4EBZ - chain A; structure by X-ray diffraction, 1.79 A resolution.

== Chain A ==
Protein: Chitin elicitor receptor kinase 1
Organism: Arabidopsis thaliana
Reference sequence: A8R7E6 (A8R7E6_ARATH); residues 25-230 here = UniProt positions 25-230
Sequence (212 residues; numbered 25 to 236; the number before each row is that of its first residue):
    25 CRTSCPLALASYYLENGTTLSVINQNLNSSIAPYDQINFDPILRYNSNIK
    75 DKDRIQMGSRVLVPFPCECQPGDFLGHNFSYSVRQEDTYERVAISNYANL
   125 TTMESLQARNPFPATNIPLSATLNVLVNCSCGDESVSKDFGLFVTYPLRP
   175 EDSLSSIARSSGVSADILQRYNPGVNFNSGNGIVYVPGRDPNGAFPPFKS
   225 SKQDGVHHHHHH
Unresolved in the structure: 225-236
Sequence notes: expression tag (231-236)
Cystine bridges: C25-C93, C29-C155, C91-C153
Glycans and other covalent adducts: N-acetylglucosamine (NAG) linked to N52, N102, N123, N152
Swiss-Prot annotation at these positions:
  - binding site (chitin): Q109 to R115, P137 to L143
  - glycosylation (N-linked (GlcNAc...) asparagine): N40, N52, N102, N123, N152
  - mutagenesis: A138 (A138H: Slower chitin-mediated phosphorylation)

== In short ==
Covalently linked N-acetylglucosamine: at N52, N102, N123 and N152. UniProt lists 14 chitin-binding residues
and one mutagenesis site.
Chain A is Chitin elicitor receptor kinase 1 (Arabidopsis thaliana); the structure, Crystal structure of the
ectodomain of a receptor like kinase, was determined by X-ray diffraction, deposited together with 4EBY.
